PDB entry 8CE8 | electron microscopy, 3.81 A resolution | chains B and b of the 9 polymer chains in the assembly

== Chain B (and b) ==
Molecule: Heme exporter protein B
Organism: Escherichia coli K-12
Notes: chain b of this document is another copy of the same molecule, construct and numbering; everything in this record applies to it too
UniProtKB: P0ABL8 (CCMB_ECOLI); residue numbers follow UniProt; this construct covers 1-220
Chain sequence (220 residues; each row starts with the number of its first residue):
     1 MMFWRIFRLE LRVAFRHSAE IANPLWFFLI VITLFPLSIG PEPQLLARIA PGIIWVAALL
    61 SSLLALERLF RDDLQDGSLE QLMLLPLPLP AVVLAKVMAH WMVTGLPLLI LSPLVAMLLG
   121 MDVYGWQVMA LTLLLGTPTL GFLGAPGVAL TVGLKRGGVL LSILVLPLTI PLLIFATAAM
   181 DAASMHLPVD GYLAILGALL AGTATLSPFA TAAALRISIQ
Disordered / not traced: 1

== How chain B and chain b interact ==
Pairs across the interface (52):
  N23(B) - V159(b)
  N23(B) - I163(b)
  W26(B) - I163(b)  hydrophobic
  F27(B) - L60(b)  hydrophobic
  F27(B) - V159(b)  hydrophobic
  F27(B) - S162(b)
  F27(B) - L166(b)  hydrophobic
  I30(B) - L166(b)  hydrophobic
  L34(B) - L166(b)  hydrophobic
  L34(B) - L173(b)  hydrophobic
  F35(B) - F35(b)  hydrophobic
  F35(B) - V56(b)  hydrophobic
  L37(B) - I170(b)  hydrophobic
  S38(B) - G52(b)
  S38(B) - L173(b)
  S38(B) - T177(b)
  S38(B) - D181(b)
  I39(B) - I49(b)  hydrophobic
  L45(B) - L45(b)  hydrophobic
  L45(B) - R48(b)
  R48(B) - E42(b)  salt bridge
  R48(B) - L45(b)
  I49(B) - I39(b)  hydrophobic
  I49(B) - I49(b)  hydrophobic
  P51(B) - S38(b)
  G52(B) - S38(b)  hydrogen bond (backbone-side chain)
  V56(B) - F35(b)  hydrophobic
  L60(B) - F27(b)  hydrophobic
  L60(B) - L60(b)  hydrophobic
  L64(B) - G158(b)
  L64(B) - V159(b)
  E67(B) - G158(b)
  R68(B) - R156(b)
  D72(B) - R156(b)  salt bridge
  R156(B) - E20(b)  salt bridge
  R156(B) - P24(b)
  R156(B) - E67(b)
  R156(B) - R68(b)
  G158(B) - L64(b)
  G158(B) - E67(b)
  V159(B) - N23(b)
  V159(B) - F27(b)  hydrophobic
  V159(B) - L64(b)
  S162(B) - F27(b)
  I163(B) - N23(b)
  I163(B) - W26(b)  hydrophobic
  L166(B) - F27(b)  hydrophobic
  L166(B) - I30(b)  hydrophobic
  I170(B) - L37(b)  hydrophobic
  L173(B) - L34(b)
  T177(B) - S38(b)
  D181(B) - S38(b)
Interface residues without a listed pair, chain B (38 interface residues in all): E20, P24, E42, L59, A65, K155, P167, I174
Interface residues without a listed pair, chain b (37 interface residues in all): L59, A65, R71, Q75, P167, I174

== In short ==
Chain B and chain b form an interface of 38 and 37 residues respectively, with 1 hydrogen bond and 3 salt
bridges. Among the polar pairs are R48(B)-E42(b), D72(B)-R156(b) and R156(B)-E20(b).
Chain B and chain b are both Heme exporter protein B (Escherichia coli K-12); the structure, Cytochrome c
maturation complex CcmABCDE, was determined by electron microscopy together with 8CE1, 8CE5 and 8CEA from the
same study.
